3MV8 - chains A and B of the 5 polymer chains in the assembly; structure by X-ray diffraction, 2.10 A resolution.

Chain A:
Molecule: HLA class I histocompatibility antigen, B-35 alpha chain
Organism: Homo sapiens
Notes: fragment: Extracellular domain
UniProt: P30685 (1B35_HUMAN); residues 1-276 here correspond to UniProt positions 25-300 (UniProt number = residue number + 24)
Amino-acid sequence (276 residues; numbered 1 to 276; the number before each row is that of its first residue):
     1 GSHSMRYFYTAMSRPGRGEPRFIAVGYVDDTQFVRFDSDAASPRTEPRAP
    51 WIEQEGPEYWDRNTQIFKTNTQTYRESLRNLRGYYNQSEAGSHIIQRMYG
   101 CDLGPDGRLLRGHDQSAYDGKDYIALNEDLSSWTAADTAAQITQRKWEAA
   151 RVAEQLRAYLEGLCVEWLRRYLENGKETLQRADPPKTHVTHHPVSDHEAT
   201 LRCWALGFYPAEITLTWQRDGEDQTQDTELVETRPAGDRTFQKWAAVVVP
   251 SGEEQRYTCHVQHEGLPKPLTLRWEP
Disulfide bonds: Cys101-Cys164, Cys203-Cys259

Chain B:
Molecule: Beta-2-microglobulin
Organism: Homo sapiens
UniProt: P61769 (B2MG_HUMAN); residues 1-99 here correspond to UniProt positions 21-119 (UniProt number = residue number + 20)
Amino-acid sequence (100 residues; each row starts with the number of its first residue; numbering starts at 0):
     0 MIQRTPKIQVYSRHPAENGKSNFLNCYVSGFHPSDIEVDLLKNGERIEKV
    50 EHSDLSFSKDWSFYLLYYTEFTPTEKDEYACRVNHVTLSQPKIVKWDRDM
Sequence notes: initiating methionine (0)
Disulfide bonds: Cys25-Cys80

Chain A / chain B interface:
Contacting residue pairs (56):
  Phe8(A) - Phe56(B)
  Tyr9(A) - Phe56(B)
  Thr10(A) - Phe56(B)
  Thr10(A) - Phe62(B)
  Met12(A) - Ser33(B)  hydrogen bond
  Val25(A) - Ser55(B)
  Tyr27(A) - Ser55(B)
  Tyr27(A) - Tyr63(B)
  Gln32(A) - Asp53(B)
  Arg35(A) - Asp53(B)  salt bridge
  Arg48(A) - Asp53(B)  salt bridge
  Ile94(A) - His31(B)
  Ile94(A) - Phe62(B)  hydrophobic
  Gln96(A) - His31(B)  hydrogen bond
  Gln96(A) - Phe56(B)
  Gln96(A) - Trp60(B)  hydrogen bond (side chain-backbone)
  Gln96(A) - Phe62(B)
  Arg97(A) - Phe56(B)
  Met98(A) - Phe56(B)  hydrophobic
  Met98(A) - Lys58(B)
  Met98(A) - Trp60(B)  hydrophobic
  Gln115(A) - Trp60(B)
  Ser116(A) - Trp60(B)
  Ala117(A) - Trp60(B)  hydrophobic
  Asp119(A) - His31(B)
  Gly120(A) - Arg3(B)  hydrogen bond (backbone-side chain)
  Gly120(A) - His31(B)
  Gly120(A) - Trp60(B)
  Lys121(A) - Met0(B)  hydrogen bond
  Asp122(A) - Trp60(B)  hydrogen bond
  His192(A) - Asp98(B)
  Arg202(A) - Asp98(B)  hydrogen bond (side chain-backbone)
  Trp204(A) - Asp98(B)
  Trp204(A) - Met99(B)
  Val231(A) - Gln8(B)
  Glu232(A) - Gln8(B)  hydrogen bond (backbone-side chain)
  Glu232(A) - Tyr26(B)
  Glu232(A) - Ser28(B)  hydrogen bond
  Thr233(A) - Tyr26(B)
  Arg234(A) - Gln8(B)  hydrogen bond
  Arg234(A) - Tyr10(B)
  Arg234(A) - Tyr26(B)
  Arg234(A) - Met99(B)  hydrogen bond (side chain-backbone)
  Pro235(A) - Tyr10(B)  hydrogen bond (backbone-side chain)
  Pro235(A) - Asn24(B)
  Pro235(A) - Tyr26(B)
  Ala236(A) - Arg12(B)  hydrogen bond (backbone-side chain)
  Ala236(A) - Asn24(B)
  Gly237(A) - Arg12(B)  hydrogen bond (backbone-side chain)
  Gly237(A) - Leu65(B)
  Asp238(A) - Arg12(B)
  Asp238(A) - His13(B)  salt bridge
  Gln242(A) - Tyr10(B)
  Gln242(A) - Ser11(B)
  Gln242(A) - Arg12(B)
  Trp244(A) - Met99(B)  hydrogen bond (side chain-backbone)
Also at the interface, not in a pair above, chain A (34 interface residues in all): Leu206
Also at the interface, not in a pair above, chain B (27 interface residues in all): Lys6, Pro14, Leu54, Ser57, Asp59

In short:
34 residues of chain A face 27 of chain B across their interface, with 15 hydrogen bonds and 3 salt bridges.
Polar pairs include Arg35(A)-Asp53(B), Arg48(A)-Asp53(B) and Asp238(A)-His13(B).
Here chain A is HLA class I histocompatibility antigen, B-35 alpha chain and chain B is Beta-2-microglobulin,
both from Homo sapiens. Entry 3MV8 (Crystal Structure of the TK3-Gln55His TCR in complex with HLA-B*3501/HPVG)
was determined by X-ray diffraction (same publication as 3MV7 and 3MV9).
